Entry 7EFO (electron microscopy, 3.85 A resolution); this record covers chains A and G of the 4 polymer chains in the assembly.

Chain A:
Molecule: Lipopolysaccharide export system ATP-binding protein LptB
Source organism: Klebsiella pneumoniae subsp. pneumoniae
UniProt: A0A2X3II39 (A0A2X3II39_KLEPN); residue numbers follow UniProt; this construct covers 1-241
Chain sequence (241 residues; numbered 1 to 241; the number before each row is that of its first residue):
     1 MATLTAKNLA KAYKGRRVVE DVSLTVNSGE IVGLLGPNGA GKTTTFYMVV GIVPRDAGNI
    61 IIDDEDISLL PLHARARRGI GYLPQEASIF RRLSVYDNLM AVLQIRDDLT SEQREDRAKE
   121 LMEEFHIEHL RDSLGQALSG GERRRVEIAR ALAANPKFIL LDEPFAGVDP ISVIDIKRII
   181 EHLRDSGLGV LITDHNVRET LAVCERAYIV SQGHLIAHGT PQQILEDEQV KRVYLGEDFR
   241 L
Not modelled in the structure: 1, 237-241

Chain G:
Molecule: LPS export ABC transporter permease LptG
Source organism: Klebsiella pneumoniae subsp. pneumoniae
UniProt: A0A1Y0Q3C0 (A0A1Y0Q3C0_KLEPN); residues 1-360 here = UniProt positions 1-360
Chain sequence (360 residues; row label = number of the first residue in the row):
     1 MQAFGVLDRY IGKTIFNTIM MTLFMLVSLS GIIKFVDQLK KSGQGSYDAL GAGLYTILSV
    61 PKDIQIFFPM AALLGALLGL GMLAQRSELV VMQASGFTRL QVALAVMKTA IPLVLLTMAI
   121 GEWVAPQGEQ MARNYRAQQM YGGSLLSTQQ GLWAKDGHNF VYIERVKGND ELGGVSIYAF
   181 NPERRLQSVR YAASAKFDSE NKVWRLSQVD ESDLTDPKQV TGSQMVSGTW KTNLTPDKLG
   241 VVALDPDALS ISGLHNYVKY LKSSGQDPGR YQLNMWSKIF QPLSVAVMML MALSFIFGPL
   301 RSVPMGVRVV TGISFGFIFY VLDQIFGPLT LVYGIPPIIG ALLPSASFFL ISLWLMMRKA
Not modelled in the structure: 1-5, 138-267
Ligand contacts: JSG ((2R,4R,5R,6R)-6-[(1R)-1,2-bis(oxidanyl)ethyl]-2-[(2R,4R,5R,6R)-6-[(1R)-1,2-bis(oxidanyl)ethyl]-5-[(2S,3S,4R,5R,6R)-6-[(1S)-1,2-bis(oxidanyl)ethyl]-4-[(2R,3S,4R,5S,6R)-6-[(1S)-2-[(2S,3S,4S,5S,6R)-6-[(1S)-1,2-bis(oxidanyl)ethyl]-3,4,5-tris(oxidanyl)oxan-2-yl]oxy-1-oxidanyl-ethyl]-3,4-bis(oxidanyl)-5-phosphonooxy-oxan-2-yl]oxy-3-oxidanyl-5-phosphonooxy-oxan-2-yl]oxy-2-carboxy-2-[[(2R,3S,4R,5R,6R)-5-[[(3R)-3-dodecanoyloxytetradecanoyl]amino]-6-[[(2R,3S,4R,5R,6R)-3-oxidanyl-5-[[(3R)-3-oxidanyltetradecanoyl]amino]-4-[(3R)-3-oxidanyltetradecanoyl]oxy-6-phosphonooxy-oxan-2-yl]methoxy]-3-phosphonooxy-4-[(3R)-3-tetradecanoyloxytetradecanoyl]oxy-oxan-2-yl]methoxy]oxan-4-yl]oxy-4,5-bis(oxidanyl)oxane-2-carboxylic acid): Leu26, Ser30, Ile33, Lys34, Asp37, Lys40, Lys41, Lys62, Ile66, Phe67, Met70, Leu74, Arg133, Gly312, Ile313, Gly316, Phe317, Tyr320

Chain A / chain G interface:
Residue-residue contacts - 37 pairs, chain A then chain G:
  Tyr13(A) with Arg301(G)
  Ile52(A) with Val90(G), hydrophobic
  Leu72(A) with Gln93(G); Ala94(G), hydrophobic
  His73(A) with Gln93(G); Gly96(G); Phe97(G); Thr98(G); Arg99(G)
  Ala76(A) with Gln93(G); Ala94(G); Gly96(G)
  Arg77(A) with Gly96(G); Thr98(G)
  Ile80(A) with Ala94(G)
  Tyr82(A) with Val90(G), hydrophobic; Ala94(G), hydrophobic
  Pro84(A) with Ser87(G)
  Glu86(A) with Ser87(G)
  Ser88(A) with Arg86(G), hydrogen bond (backbone-backbone); Ser87(G); Val91(G)
  Phe90(A) with Leu7(G), hydrophobic; Glu88(G), hydrogen bond (backbone-side chain); Val91(G), hydrophobic; Met92(G), hydrophobic
  Arg91(A) with Arg86(G), hydrogen bond (side chain-backbone)
  Arg92(A) with Tyr10(G)
  Leu93(A) with Tyr10(G), hydrophobic
  Ala101(A) with Val6(G), hydrophobic; Leu7(G)
  Val102(A) with Ser95(G)
  Ile105(A) with Ser95(G); Gly96(G); Phe97(G), hydrophobic
  Arg150(A) with Val91(G)
  Ala154(A) with Ser95(G)
Also at the interface, not in a pair above, chain A (26 interface residues in all): Pro54, Leu69, Gly81, Ala87, Asp97, Gln104
Also at the interface, not in a pair above, chain G (20 interface residues in all): Gln85, Lys359, Ala360

Summary:
26 residues of chain A face 20 of chain G across their interface, with 3 hydrogen bonds. Among the polar pairs
are Phe90(A)-Glu88(G), Arg91(A)-Arg86(G) and Ser88(A)-Arg86(G). Bound to chain G: compound JSG.
Chain A is Lipopolysaccharide export system ATP-binding protein LptB and chain G is LPS export ABC transporter
permease LptG, both from Klebsiella pneumoniae subsp. pneumoniae; the structure, LptB2FG-LPS from Klebsiella
pneumoniae in nanodiscs, was determined by electron microscopy.
